PDB entry 5TZK | X-ray diffraction, 2.22 A resolution | chain C

# Chain C
Molecule: Glycosyl transferase
Source organism: Staphylococcus aureus
Notes: EC 2.4.1.-
UniProtKB: A0A181F8T0 (A0A181F8T0_STAAU); residues 1-349 here correspond to UniProt positions 2-350 (UniProt number = residue number + 1)
Sequence (368 residues; numbered 1 to 368; the number before each row is that of its first residue):
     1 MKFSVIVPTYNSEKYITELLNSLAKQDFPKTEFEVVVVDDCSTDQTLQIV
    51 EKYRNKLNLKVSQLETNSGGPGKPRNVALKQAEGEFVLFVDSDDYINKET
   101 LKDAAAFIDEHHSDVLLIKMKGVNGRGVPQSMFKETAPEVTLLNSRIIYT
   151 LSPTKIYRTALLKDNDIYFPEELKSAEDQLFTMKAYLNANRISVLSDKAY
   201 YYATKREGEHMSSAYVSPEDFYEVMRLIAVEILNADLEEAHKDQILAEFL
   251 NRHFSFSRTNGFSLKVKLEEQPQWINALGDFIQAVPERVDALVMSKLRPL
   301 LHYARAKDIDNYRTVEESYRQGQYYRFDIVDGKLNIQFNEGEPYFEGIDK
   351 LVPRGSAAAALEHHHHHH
Unresolved in the structure: 205-215, 350-368
Differences from the reference sequence: expression tag (350-368)
Ion coordination: Mn2+: D93 (together with UDP)
Small-molecule neighbours: UDP (uridine-5'-diphosphate): P8, T9, Y10, S12, D40, N67, G69, G70, P71, P74, D91, S92, D93, R126
From the paper describing this entry:
  - Mn2+ coordination: D93
  - binding site for UDP: Y10
  - mutagenesis - R75A, D94A: increased stability

# Summary
Ligands of chain C: UDP. The paper reports a binding site for UDP at Y10; R75A and D94A increase stability.
Chain C is Glycosyl transferase (Staphylococcus aureus); the structure, Crystal structure of S. aureus TarS
1-349 in complex with UDP, was determined by X-ray diffraction together with 5TZ8, 5TZE, 5TZI, 5TZJ and 5U02
from the same study.
